Entry 6HBK (electron microscopy, 3.80 A resolution); this record covers chains Z and a of the 33 polymer chains in the assembly.

== Chain Z ==
Molecule: Echovirus 18 capsid protein 3
From: Echovirus E18
Reference sequence: Q8V635 (Q8V635_9ENTO); residues 2001-2259 here correspond to UniProt positions 70-328 (UniProt number = residue number - 1931)
Amino-acid sequence (259 residues; row label = number of the first residue in the row):
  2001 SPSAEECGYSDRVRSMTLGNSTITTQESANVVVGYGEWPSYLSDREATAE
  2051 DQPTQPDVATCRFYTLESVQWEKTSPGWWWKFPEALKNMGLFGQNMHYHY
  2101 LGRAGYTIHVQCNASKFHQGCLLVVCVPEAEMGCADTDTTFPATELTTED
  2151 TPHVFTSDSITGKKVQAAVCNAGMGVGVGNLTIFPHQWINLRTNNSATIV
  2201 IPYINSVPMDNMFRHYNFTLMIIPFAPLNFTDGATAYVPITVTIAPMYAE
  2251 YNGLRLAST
Not modelled in the structure: 2001-2012, 2027-2029, 2044-2047, 2258-2259

== Chain a ==
Molecule: Echovirus 18 capsid protein 2
From: Echovirus E18
Reference sequence: Q8V635 (Q8V635_9ENTO); residues 3001-3239 here correspond to UniProt positions 330-568 (UniProt number = residue number - 2671)
Amino-acid sequence (239 residues; numbered 3001 to 3239; the number before each row is that of its first residue):
  3001 GVPVLNTPGSNQFLTSDDYQSPSAMPQFDETPEMHIPGEVRNLMEIAEVD
  3051 SVVPVNNVTGKTKSMDAYQIPVGTGNTDKTKPIFSFQMDPGYSSVLKRTL
  3101 LGEMLNYYAHWSGSVKLTFLFCGSAMATGKLLISYSPPGASVPTSRKDAM
  3151 LGTHIVWDIGLQSSCVLCVPWISQSHYRMVQQDPYTSAGYITCWYQTNIV
  3201 VPPGAPTSCDVLCFASACNDFSVRLLRDTPFMAQPGKLQ
Not modelled in the structure: 3074-3077, 3176-3186, 3234-3239
Disulfides: C3168-C3218

== Interface between chain Z and chain a ==
Pairs across the interface (70):
  Y2035(Z) - G3038(a)
  E2037(Z) - H3035(a)  salt bridge
  E2037(Z) - P3037(a)
  K2116(Z) - S3124(a)  hydrogen bond (backbone-side chain)
  K2116(Z) - A3125(a)
  K2116(Z) - M3126(a)
  F2117(Z) - S3124(a)
  F2117(Z) - M3126(a)  hydrophobic
  F2117(Z) - G3204(a)
  F2117(Z) - A3205(a)
  F2117(Z) - P3206(a)
  Q2119(Z) - G3123(a)
  Q2119(Z) - S3124(a)  hydrogen bond (side chain-backbone)
  Q2119(Z) - P3206(a)
  Q2119(Z) - S3208(a)  hydrogen bond (side chain-backbone)
  Q2119(Z) - C3209(a)  hydrogen bond
  G2120(Z) - C3122(a)
  C2121(Z) - C3122(a)  hydrophobic
  C2121(Z) - L3212(a)  hydrophobic
  V2169(Z) - K3063(a)
  V2169(Z) - M3065(a)  hydrophobic
  C2170(Z) - K3063(a)  hydrogen bond (side chain-backbone)
  V2178(Z) - M3065(a)  hydrophobic
  V2178(Z) - Y3068(a)  hydrophobic
  G2179(Z) - V3052(a)  hydrogen bond (backbone-backbone)
  G2179(Z) - Y3068(a)  hydrogen bond (backbone-side chain)
  N2180(Z) - S3051(a)
  N2180(Z) - R3098(a)  hydrogen bond (side chain-backbone)
  N2180(Z) - L3100(a)
  T2182(Z) - V3049(a)
  T2182(Z) - D3050(a)
  T2182(Z) - S3051(a)
  I2183(Z) - V3049(a)  hydrophobic
  I2183(Z) - L3100(a)  hydrophobic
  W2188(Z) - V3052(a)  hydrophobic
  W2188(Z) - L3212(a)  hydrophobic
  W2188(Z) - F3214(a)  hydrophobic
  N2190(Z) - L3120(a)
  N2190(Z) - F3121(a)  hydrogen bond (side chain-backbone)
  N2190(Z) - C3122(a)
  R2192(Z) - F3121(a)
  R2192(Z) - G3123(a)
  R2192(Z) - S3124(a)  hydrogen bond (side chain-backbone)
  R2192(Z) - A3125(a)
  R2192(Z) - A3127(a)  hydrogen bond (side chain-backbone)
  R2192(Z) - I3159(a)  hydrogen bond (side chain-backbone)
  R2192(Z) - G3160(a)
  R2192(Z) - S3163(a)
  T2193(Z) - S3163(a)
  P2202(Z) - P3037(a)
  N2205(Z) - I3036(a)
  S2206(Z) - I3036(a)
  P2208(Z) - M3034(a)
  I2223(Z) - M3065(a)  hydrophobic
  P2224(Z) - M3065(a)
  F2225(Z) - V3052(a)  hydrophobic
  F2225(Z) - M3065(a)  hydrophobic
  F2225(Z) - Y3068(a)  hydrophobic
  F2225(Z) - Q3069(a)  hydrogen bond (backbone-side chain)
  F2225(Z) - L3212(a)  hydrophobic
  A2226(Z) - Q3069(a)
  A2226(Z) - C3122(a)  hydrophobic
  P2227(Z) - Q3069(a)
  P2227(Z) - D3210(a)
  N2229(Z) - P3206(a)
  N2229(Z) - S3208(a)
  F2230(Z) - P3206(a)
  T2231(Z) - G3204(a)  hydrogen bond (side chain-backbone)
  T2231(Z) - A3205(a)
  T2231(Z) - P3206(a)
Other interface residues (no listed pair), chain Z (37 interface residues in all): H2118, S2157, G2177, L2191, Y2203, I2204, V2207
Other interface residues (no listed pair), chain a (38 interface residues in all): I3046, S3064, T3099, P3202

== Overview ==
37 residues of chain Z face 38 of chain a across their interface, with 14 hydrogen bonds and 1 salt bridge.
Polar pairs include E2037(Z)-H3035(a), K2116(Z)-S3124(a) and Q2119(Z)-S3124(a).
Here chain Z is Echovirus 18 capsid protein 3 and chain a is Echovirus 18 capsid protein 2, both from
Echovirus E18. Entry 6HBK (Echovirus 18 Open particle without one pentamer) was determined by electron
microscopy together with 6HBG, 6HBH, 6HBJ, 6HBL and 6HHT from the same study.
